PDB entry 7BU8 | electron microscopy, 3.80 A resolution | chains B and H of the 12 polymer chains in the assembly

# Chain B
Molecule: Genome polyprotein
From: Zika virus ZIKV/H. sapiens/FrenchPolynesia/10087PF/2013
Notes: EC 3.4.21.91, 3.6.1.15, 3.6.4.13, 2.1.1.56, 2.1.1.57, 2.7.7.48
UniProt: A0A024B7W1 (POLG_ZIKVF); residues 1-504 here correspond to UniProt positions 291-794 (UniProt number = residue number + 290)
Sequence (504 residues; numbered 1 to 504; the number before each row is that of its first residue):
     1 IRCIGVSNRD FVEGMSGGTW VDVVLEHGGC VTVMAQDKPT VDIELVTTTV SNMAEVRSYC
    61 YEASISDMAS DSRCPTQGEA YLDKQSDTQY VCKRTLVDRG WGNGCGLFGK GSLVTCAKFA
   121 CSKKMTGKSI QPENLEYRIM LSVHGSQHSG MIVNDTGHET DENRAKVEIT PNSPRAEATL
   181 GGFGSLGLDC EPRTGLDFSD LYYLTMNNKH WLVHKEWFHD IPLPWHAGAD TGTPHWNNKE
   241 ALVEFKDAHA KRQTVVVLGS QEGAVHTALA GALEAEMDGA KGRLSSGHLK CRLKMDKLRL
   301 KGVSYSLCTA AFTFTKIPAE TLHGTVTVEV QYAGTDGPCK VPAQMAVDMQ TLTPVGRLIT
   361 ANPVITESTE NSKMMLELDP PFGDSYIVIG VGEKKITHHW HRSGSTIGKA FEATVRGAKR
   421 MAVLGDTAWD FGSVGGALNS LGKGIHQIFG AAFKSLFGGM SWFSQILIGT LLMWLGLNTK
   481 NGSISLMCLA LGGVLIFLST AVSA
Disulfide bonds: C3-C30, C60-C121, C74-C105, C92-C116, C190-C291, C308-C339
Covalently attached groups: N-acetylglucosamine (NAG) linked to N154
Curated features (UniProtKB/Swiss-Prot):
  - region: D98 to G111 (Fusion peptide)
  - site: A504 (Cleavage)
  - glycosylation: N154 (N-linked (GlcNAc...) asparagine)
  - cross-link (Glycyl lysine isopeptide (Lys-Gly)): K38 (interchain with G-Cter in ubiquitin), K281 (interchain with G-Cter in ubiquitin)

# Chain H
Molecule: SIgN-3C Fab heavy chain
From: Homo sapiens
Notes: antibody fragment or engineered binder
Sequence (132 residues; each row starts with the number of its first residue):
     1 EVQLVQSGPD VEKPGASVKV SCKASGYTFT SNYIHWVRQA PGQGLEWMGV INPRGGSTAS
    61 AQKFQGRITM TRDTSTSTVY MELSSLRSDD TAVYYCARGG RALFYDSYTT PRDGGSWWFD
   121 PWGQGSLVTV SS
Disulfide bonds: C22-C96

# Interface between chain B and chain H
Pairs across the interface (11):
  D230(B) - A59(H)
  D230(B) - S60(H)  hydrogen bond (side chain-backbone)
  D230(B) - Q62(H)
  T231(B) - S60(H)  hydrogen bond (side chain-backbone)
  T231(B) - A61(H)  hydrogen bond (side chain-backbone)
  T231(B) - Q62(H)
  T231(B) - F64(H)
  T231(B) - Q65(H)
  G232(B) - Q65(H)
  G232(B) - G66(H)
  T233(B) - G66(H)
Other interface residues (no listed pair), chain B (5 interface residues in all): P234
Other interface residues (no listed pair), chain H (8 interface residues in all): I68

# Summary
5 residues of chain B face 8 of chain H across their interface, with 3 hydrogen bonds. Polar pairs include
D230(B)-S60(H), T231(B)-S60(H) and T231(B)-A61(H).
Chain B is Genome polyprotein (Zika virus ZIKV/H. sapiens/FrenchPolynesia/10087PF/2013) and chain H is SIgN-3C
Fab heavy chain (Homo sapiens); the structure, Cryo-EM structure of zika virus complexed with Fab SIgN-3C at
pH 6.5, was determined by electron microscopy, deposited together with 7BUA, 7BUB, 7BUD, 7BUE and 7BUF.
